PDB entry 3N29 | X-ray diffraction, 1.90 A resolution | chains A and B

== Chain A (and B) ==
Protein: Carboxynorspermidine decarboxylase
From: Campylobacter jejuni subsp. jejuni 81116
Notes: chain B of this document is another copy of the same molecule, construct and numbering; everything in this record applies to it too
UniProt: A3ZCM2 (A3ZCM2_CAMJE); numbering as in UniProt (aligned over 1-382)
Chain sequence (418 residues; numbered -35 to 382; the number before each row is that of its first residue; numbers below 1 keep their minus sign (Met-35 is residue -35)):
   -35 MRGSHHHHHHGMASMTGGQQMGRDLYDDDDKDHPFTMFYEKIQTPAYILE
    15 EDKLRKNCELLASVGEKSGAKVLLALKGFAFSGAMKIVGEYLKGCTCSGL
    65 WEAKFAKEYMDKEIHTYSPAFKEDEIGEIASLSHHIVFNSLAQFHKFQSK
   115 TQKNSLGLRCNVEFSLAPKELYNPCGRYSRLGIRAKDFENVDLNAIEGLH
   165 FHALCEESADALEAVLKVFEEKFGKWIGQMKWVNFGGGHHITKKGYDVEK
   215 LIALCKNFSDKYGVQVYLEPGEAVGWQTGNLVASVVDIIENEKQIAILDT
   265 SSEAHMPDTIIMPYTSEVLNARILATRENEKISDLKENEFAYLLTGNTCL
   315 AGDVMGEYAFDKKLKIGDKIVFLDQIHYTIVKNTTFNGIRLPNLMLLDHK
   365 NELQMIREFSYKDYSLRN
Not modelled in the structure: -35 to 1, 130-139 (chain B: -35 to 5, 130-139)
Construct notes: expression tag (-35 to 0)
Covalent attachments: pyridoxal phosphate (PLP) linked to Lys41
Small-molecule neighbours:
  - N-(3-aminopropyl)propane-1,3-diamine (NSD): Cys169, Glu170, Glu236, Asp272, Met276, Tyr342, Lys346
  - pyridoxal phosphate (PLP): Ala39, Tyr81, Arg123, His164, His166, Gly200, Gly201, Gly202, His203, Glu233, Pro234, Gly235, Glu236, Tyr342
What the authors report for this chain:
  - specificity-determining residues: Asp272, Leu314
  - binding site for pyridoxal phosphate: Lys41, Arg123, His166, Glu233
  - contacts within the chain: Lys41-Glu66 (hydrogen bond), Glu236-His341 (hydrogen bond)
  - conformationally variable residues (order/disorder transition): Leu130 to Cys139
  - binding site for N-(3-aminopropyl)propane-1,3-diamine: Glu236, Asp272, Leu314
  - catalytic residues: Cys313
  - binding site for glycerol: Asp272, Asp338, His341
  - self-association interface (contacts with another copy of this molecule): Tyr375 to Asn382

== How chain A and chain B interact ==
Residue-residue contacts - 168 pairs, chain A then chain B:
  Gln7(A) with Lys86(B); Asp88(B), hydrogen bond
  Thr8(A) with Lys86(B), hydrogen bond (backbone-side chain)
  Lys41(A) with Phe350(B); Asn351(B)
  Ala44(A) with Asn382(B)
  Phe45(A) with Asn382(B)
  Ser46(A) with Asn382(B), hydrogen bond (backbone-backbone)
  Ser62(A) with Cys313(B); Asn351(B), hydrogen bond (side chain-backbone)
  Trp65(A) with Gly352(B); Ile353(B); Arg354(B); Leu355(B); Ser374(B); Tyr375(B); Tyr378(B), hydrophobic
  Glu66(A) with Asn351(B), hydrogen bond; Gly352(B); Tyr378(B)
  Lys68(A) with Tyr375(B)
  Phe69(A) with Tyr375(B); Tyr378(B), hydrophobic; Ser379(B)
  Glu72(A) with Tyr375(B), hydrogen bond
  Tyr73(A) with Tyr375(B)
  Tyr81(A) with Cys313(B), hydrophobic
  Pro83(A) with Ile261(B); Asn311(B); Thr312(B)
  Ala84(A) with Val250(B); Ile261(B), hydrophobic; Asn311(B)
  Phe85(A) with Val250(B)
  Lys86(A) with Thr8(B), hydrogen bond (side chain-backbone); Asp263(B), salt bridge; Arg354(B)
  Asp88(A) with Arg354(B), salt bridge
  Glu89(A) with Arg354(B), salt bridge
  Asn103(A) with Ile261(B)
  Ser104(A) with Asp251(B), hydrogen bond; Ile253(B)
  Ala106(A) with Asp251(B)
  Gln107(A) with Val250(B); Asp251(B)
  Lys110(A) with Ile330(B)
  Asn125(A) with Asn255(B)
  Arg141(A) with Glu256(B), salt bridge
  Tyr142(A) with Asn255(B); Glu256(B); Ile259(B); Leu307(B), hydrophobic
  Ser143(A) with Asn255(B), hydrogen bond (backbone-side chain)
  Arg144(A) with Ile253(B); Ile259(B); Thr309(B); Gly310(B), hydrogen bond (side chain-backbone); Thr312(B), hydrogen bond (side chain-backbone); Leu314(B), hydrogen bond (side chain-backbone); Ala315(B), hydrogen bond (side chain-backbone); Asp317(B)
  Leu145(A) with Cys313(B); Ala315(B), hydrophobic
  Arg148(A) with Glu254(B), hydrogen bond (side chain-backbone); Asn255(B), hydrogen bond
  Val250(A) with Ala84(B), hydrophobic; Phe85(B); Gln107(B)
  Asp251(A) with Ser104(B), hydrogen bond; Ala106(B); Gln107(B)
  Ile253(A) with Ser104(B); Arg144(B)
  Glu254(A) with Arg148(B), hydrogen bond (backbone-side chain)
  Asn255(A) with Asn125(B); Tyr142(B); Ser143(B), hydrogen bond (side chain-backbone); Arg148(B), hydrogen bond
  Glu256(A) with Arg141(B), salt bridge; Tyr142(B)
  Lys257(A) with Tyr142(B)
  Ile259(A) with Tyr142(B); Arg144(B)
  Ile261(A) with Pro83(B); Ala84(B), hydrophobic; Asn103(B)
  Asp263(A) with Lys86(B), salt bridge
  Glu267(A) with Ile275(B); Lys346(B), salt bridge
  Ile274(A) with Ile275(B), hydrophobic
  Ile275(A) with Glu267(B); Ile274(B), hydrophobic; Ile275(B), hydrophobic
  Leu307(A) with Tyr142(B), hydrophobic
  Thr309(A) with Arg144(B)
  Gly310(A) with Arg144(B), hydrogen bond (backbone-side chain)
  Asn311(A) with Pro83(B); Ala84(B)
  Thr312(A) with Pro83(B); Arg144(B), hydrogen bond (backbone-side chain)
  Cys313(A) with Ser62(B); Tyr81(B), hydrophobic; Leu145(B)
  Leu314(A) with Arg144(B), hydrogen bond (backbone-side chain)
  Ala315(A) with Arg144(B), hydrogen bond (backbone-side chain); Leu145(B), hydrophobic
  Asp317(A) with Arg144(B)
  Ile344(A) with Arg381(B); Asn382(B)
  Val345(A) with Thr349(B); Phe350(B); Asn382(B)
  Lys346(A) with Glu267(B), salt bridge; Thr348(B); Phe350(B)
  Asn347(A) with Thr348(B); Arg381(B), hydrogen bond
  Thr348(A) with Lys346(B); Thr348(B); Arg381(B)
  Thr349(A) with Val345(B)
  Phe350(A) with Lys41(B); Val345(B); Lys346(B)
  Asn351(A) with Lys41(B); Ser62(B), hydrogen bond (backbone-side chain); Glu66(B), hydrogen bond
  Gly352(A) with Trp65(B); Glu66(B)
  Ile353(A) with Trp65(B)
  Arg354(A) with Trp65(B); Asp88(B), salt bridge; Glu89(B), salt bridge
  Leu355(A) with Trp65(B); Arg381(B)
  Leu358(A) with Asn382(B)
  Arg371(A) with Ser379(B), hydrogen bond (side chain-backbone); Leu380(B), hydrogen bond (side chain-backbone); Asn382(B)
  Phe373(A) with Leu380(B); Arg381(B)
  Ser374(A) with Trp65(B)
  Tyr375(A) with Trp65(B); Lys68(B); Phe69(B), hydrogen bond (side chain-backbone); Glu72(B), hydrogen bond; Tyr73(B)
  Tyr378(A) with Ala44(B); Trp65(B), hydrophobic; Glu66(B); Phe69(B), hydrophobic
  Ser379(A) with Phe69(B); Arg371(B), hydrogen bond (backbone-side chain)
  Leu380(A) with Arg371(B), hydrogen bond (backbone-side chain); Phe373(B)
  Arg381(A) with Ile344(B); Asn347(B), hydrogen bond; Thr348(B); Leu355(B); Phe373(B); Asp377(B); Arg381(B)
  Asn382(A) with Ala44(B); Ser46(B), hydrogen bond (backbone-side chain); Ile344(B); Val345(B); Leu358(B); Arg371(B), hydrogen bond (backbone-side chain)
Other interface residues (no listed pair), chain A (83 interface residues in all): Leu40, Leu64, Leu262, Ile330, Tyr342, Lys376, Asp377
Other interface residues (no listed pair), chain B (84 interface residues in all): Gln7, Pro9, Leu40, Phe45, Lys110, Lys257, Leu262, Asp272, Tyr342, Lys376

== In short ==
83 residues of chain A and 84 residues of chain B are in contact; the contacts include 35 hydrogen bonds and
10 salt bridges. Among the polar pairs are Lys86(A)-Asp263(B), Asp88(A)-Arg354(B) and Glu89(A)-Arg354(B). The
paper reports the catalytic residue Cys313(A); a binding site for pyridoxal phosphate at Lys41(A), Arg123(A)
and His166(A) among others.
Both chains are Carboxynorspermidine decarboxylase (Campylobacter jejuni subsp. jejuni 81116). Entry 3N29
(Crystal structure of carboxynorspermidine decarboxylase complexed with Norspermidine from Campylobacter
jejuni) was determined by X-ray diffraction.
